Entry 3CFK (X-ray diffraction, 2.60 A resolution); this record covers chains L and H.

== Chain L ==
Name: CATALYTIC ANTIBODY FAB 34E4 LIGHT CHAIN, Uncharacterized protein
Source organism: Mus musculus
UniProtKB: Q8TCD0 (Q8TCD0_HUMAN); residues 106-214 here correspond to UniProt positions 131-239 (UniProt number = residue number + 25)
Sequence (216 residues; numbered 1 to 214 plus 3 insertion-coded residues; 1 number in that range is skipped by the numbering (no residue carries it; nothing is unmodelled there); the number before each row is that of its first residue; a row labelled like 27A-27C holds insertion residues (27A, then the next letters in order)):
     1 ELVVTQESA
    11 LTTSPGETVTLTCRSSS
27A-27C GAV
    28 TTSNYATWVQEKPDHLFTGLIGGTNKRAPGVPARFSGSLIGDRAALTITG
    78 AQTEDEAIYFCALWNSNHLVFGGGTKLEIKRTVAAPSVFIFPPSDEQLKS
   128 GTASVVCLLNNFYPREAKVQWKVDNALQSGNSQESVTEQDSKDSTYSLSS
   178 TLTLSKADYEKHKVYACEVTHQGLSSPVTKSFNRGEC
Not modelled in the structure: 214
Disulfides: Cys-23/Cys-88, Cys-134/Cys-194

== Chain H ==
Name: CATALYTIC ANTIBODY FAB 34E4 HEAVY CHAIN, Uncharacterized protein
Source organism: Mus musculus
UniProtKB: A8K008 (A8K008_HUMAN); the construct has insertions or renumbered stretches relative to UniProt, so the offset changes along the chain: 104-130 = UniProt 133-159; 133-154 = UniProt 160-181; 162-169 = UniProt 184-191; 171-180 = UniProt 192-201; 3 more segments
Sequence (227 residues; row label = number of the first residue in the row; note: 14 numbers in that range are skipped by the numbering (no residue carries them; nothing is unmodelled there); a row labelled like 82A-82C holds insertion residues (82A, then the next letters in order)):
     1 EVKLLESGGGLAQPGGSLKLSCAASGFDFRRYWMTWVRQAPGKGLEWIGE
    51 IN
   52A P
    53 DSRTINYMPSLKDKFIISRDNAKNSLYLQL
82A-82C SRL
    83 RSEDSALYYCVRLDFDVY
100A-100F NHYYVL
   101 DYWGQGTSVTVSSASTKGPSVFPLAPSSKS
   133 TSGGTAALGCLVKDYFPEPVTV
   156 SW
   162 NSGALTSG
   171 VHTFPAVLQS
   182 SGLYSLSSVVTVPSSSLGT
   203 Q
   205 TYICNVNHKPSNTKVDKKV
   226 EPKSCD
Not modelled in the structure: 229-231
Sequence notes: engineered mutation Ser-108 (Thr137 in A8K008)
Disulfides: Cys-22/Cys-92, Cys-142/Cys-208
From the paper describing this entry:
  - catalytic residues: Glu-50 (citing earlier work)

== Interface between chain L and chain H ==
Contacting residue pairs - 68 pairs, chain L then chain H:
  Tyr-32(L) with Tyr-100D(H), hydrophobic
  Thr-34(L) with Tyr-100D(H), hydrogen bond (side chain-backbone)
  Val-36(L) with Trp-103(H), hydrophobic
  Glu-38(L) with Gln-39(H)
  His-42(L) with Leu-89(H); Tyr-91(H)
  Phe-44(L) with Tyr-91(H); Trp-103(H), hydrophobic
  Gly-46(L) with Val-100E(H); Leu-100F(H); Asp-101(H)
  Ile-48(L) with Val-100E(H)
  Gly-49(L) with Val-100E(H)
  Gly-50(L) with His-100B(H)
  Lys-53(L) with Asn-100A(H); Tyr-100C(H)
  Ala-55(L) with Tyr-100C(H)
  Pro-56(L) with Tyr-100C(H)
  Phe-87(L) with Leu-45(H), hydrophobic
  Trp-91(L) with Glu-50(H); Tyr-100D(H)
  His-95(L) with Trp-47(H); Tyr-59(H); Pro-61(H)
  Leu-96(L) with Trp-47(H)
  Phe-98(L) with Val-37(H), hydrophobic; Leu-45(H); Trp-47(H); Leu-100F(H), hydrophobic
  Ser-114(L) with Ser-134(H), hydrogen bond (side chain-backbone); Gly-135(H)
  Val-115(L) with Ser-134(H), hydrogen bond (backbone-side chain)
  Phe-116(L) with Ser-130(H); Ser-134(H); Thr-137(H); Ala-139(H), hydrophobic
  Phe-118(L) with Leu-124(H); Ala-125(H); Ala-139(H)
  Ser-121(L) with Phe-122(H); Pro-123(H)
  Glu-123(L) with Pro-123(H); Lys-221(H), salt bridge
  Gln-124(L) with Phe-122(H); Lys-145(H)
  Thr-129(L) with Lys-145(H)
  Ser-131(L) with Leu-143(H); Lys-145(H)
  Val-133(L) with Leu-124(H), hydrophobic
  Leu-135(L) with Ala-139(H), hydrophobic; Phe-174(H), hydrophobic; Val-190(H), hydrophobic
  Asn-137(L) with His-172(H), hydrogen bond; Thr-192(H)
  Asn-138(L) with His-172(H), hydrogen bond
  Gln-160(L) with Val-177(H); Leu-178(H), hydrogen bond (side chain-backbone); Gln-179(H)
  Glu-161(L) with Val-177(H)
  Ser-162(L) with Phe-174(H); Pro-175(H), hydrogen bond (side chain-backbone)
  Val-163(L) with Pro-175(H)
  Thr-164(L) with Phe-174(H)
  Ser-174(L) with His-172(H), hydrogen bond; Phe-174(H)
  Leu-175(L) with Phe-174(H)
  Ser-176(L) with Phe-174(H); Ser-188(H), hydrogen bond
Interface residues without a listed pair, chain L (47 interface residues in all): Leu-43, Thr-45, Arg-54, Asn-94, Gly-100, Asp-167, Thr-180, Lys-207
Interface residues without a listed pair, chain H (47 interface residues in all): Gly-44, Glu-46, Asn-58, Leu-95, Gln-105, Thr-133, Ala-138, Leu-140, Thr-173

== Summary ==
Chain L and chain H each contribute 47 residues to their interface; the contacts include 9 hydrogen bonds and
1 salt bridge. Polar contacts include Glu-123(L)/Lys-221(H), Thr-34(L)/Tyr-100D(H) and Ser-114(L)/Ser-134(H).
The paper reports the catalytic residue Glu-50(H).
Chain L is CATALYTIC ANTIBODY FAB 34E4 LIGHT CHAIN, Uncharacterized protein and chain H is CATALYTIC ANTIBODY
FAB 34E4 HEAVY CHAIN, Uncharacterized protein, both from Mus musculus; the structure, Crystal structure of
catalytic elimination antibody 34E4, triclinic crystal form, was determined by X-ray diffraction together with
3CFJ from the same study.
